7M24 - chain A; structure by X-ray diffraction, 1.30 A resolution.

== Chain A ==
Molecule: Carbonic anhydrase 2
Organism: Homo sapiens
Notes: EC 4.2.1.1
UniProtKB: P00918 (CAH2_HUMAN); the author numbering skips numbers that UniProt does not, so the offset changes along the chain: 3-125 = UniProt 3-125; 127-261 = UniProt 126-260
Sequence (258 residues; row label = number of the first residue in the row; note: 1 number in that range is skipped by the numbering (no residue carries it; nothing is unmodelled there)):
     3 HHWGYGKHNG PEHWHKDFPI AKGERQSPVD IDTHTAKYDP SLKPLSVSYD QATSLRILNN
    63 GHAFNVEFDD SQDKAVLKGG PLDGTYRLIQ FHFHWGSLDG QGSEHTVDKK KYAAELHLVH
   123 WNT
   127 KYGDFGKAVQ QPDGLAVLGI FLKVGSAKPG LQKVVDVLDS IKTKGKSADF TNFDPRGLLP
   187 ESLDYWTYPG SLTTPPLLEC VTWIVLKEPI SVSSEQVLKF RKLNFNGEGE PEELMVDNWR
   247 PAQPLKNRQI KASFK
UniProt features mapped onto this chain:
  - active site: His64 (Proton donor/acceptor)
  - binding site (Zn(2+)): His94, His96, His119
  - binding site (substrate): Thr199, Thr200
  - site: Tyr7 (Fine-tunes the proton-transfer properties of H-64), Asn62 (Fine-tunes the proton-transfer properties of H-64), Asn67 (Fine-tunes the proton-transfer properties of H-64), Gln92 (Involved in the binding of some activators, including histamine and L-histidine)
  - modified residue (Phosphoserine): Ser166, Ser173
Ion coordination: Zn2+: His94, His96, His119 (together with (R)-rosiglitazone)
Small-molecule neighbours: (R)-rosiglitazone (RGZ): Gln92, His94, His96, Glu106, His119, Phe131, Gly132, Val135, Val143, Leu198, Thr199, Thr200, Pro201, Pro202, Leu204, Trp209
What the authors report for this chain:
  - binding site for (R)-rosiglitazone: Thr199
  - Zn2+ coordination: His94, His96, His119
  - catalytic residues: His64 (citing earlier work)

== Summary ==
Bound to chain A: (R)-rosiglitazone. His94, His96 and His119 form the Zn2+ site. Curated annotation (UniProt)
lists active-site residue His64, 3 Zn2+-binding residues and substrate-binding residues Thr199 and Thr200. The
paper reports the catalytic residue His64; a binding site for (R)-rosiglitazone at Thr199.
Chain A is Carbonic anhydrase 2 (Homo sapiens); the structure, Human carbonic anhydrase II in complex with
(R)-rosiglitazone, was determined by X-ray diffraction together with 7M23 and 7M26 from the same study.
